4J6S - chains A and E of the 4 polymer chains in the assembly; structure by X-ray diffraction, 3.08 A resolution.

== Chain A ==
Protein: 14-3-3 protein gamma
From: Homo sapiens
UniProtKB: P61981 (1433G_HUMAN); residues 2-247 here = UniProt positions 2-247
Sequence (255 residues; each row starts with the number of its first residue; numbers below 1 keep their minus sign (Met-7 is residue -7)):
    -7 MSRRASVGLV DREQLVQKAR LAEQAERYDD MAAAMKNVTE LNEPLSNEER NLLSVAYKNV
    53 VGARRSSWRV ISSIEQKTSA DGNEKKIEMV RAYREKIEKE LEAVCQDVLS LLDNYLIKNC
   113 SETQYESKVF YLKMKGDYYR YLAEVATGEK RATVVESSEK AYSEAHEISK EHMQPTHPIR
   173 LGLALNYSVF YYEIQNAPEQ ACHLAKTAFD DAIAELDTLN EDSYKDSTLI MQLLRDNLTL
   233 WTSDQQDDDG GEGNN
Disordered / not traced: -7 to -1, 237-247
Construct notes: expression tag (-6 to 1)
Swiss-Prot annotation at these positions:
  - site (Interaction with phosphoserine on interacting protein): Arg57, Arg132
  - modified residue: Met-7 (N-acetylmethionine), Val2 (N-acetylvaline), Ser71 (Phosphoserine), Tyr133 (Phosphotyrosine), Thr145 (Phosphothreonine), Ser215 (Phosphoserine), Thr234 (Phosphothreonine), Ser235 (Phosphoserine)
  - natural variant: Glu15 (E15A: In DEE56; uncertain significance), Lys50 (K50Q: Found in an individual with autism; uncertain significance), Asp129 (D129E: In DEE56), Arg132 (R132C: In DEE56), Tyr133 (Y133S: Found in an individual with neurodevelopmental disorder)

== Chain E ==
Protein: N-terminal motif of tyrosine hydroxylase
Notes: EC 1.14.16.2
Sequence (43 residues; numbered 487 to 529; the number before each row is that of its first residue):
   487 MPTPDATTPQ AKGFRRAVSE LDAKQAEAIM SPRFIGRRQS LIE
Disordered / not traced: 487-501, 509-529
Modified / non-standard residues: Ser505 (phosphoserine; SEP)
What the authors report for this chain:
  - post-translational modification sites: Ser505

== Interface between chain A and chain E ==
Contacting residue pairs (21):
  Ser46(A) - Asp508(E)  hydrogen bond
  Val47(A) - Asp508(E)
  Lys50(A) - Ser505(E)
  Lys50(A) - Glu506(E)
  Arg57(A) - Ser505(E)
  Arg61(A) - Arg502(E)
  Lys125(A) - Glu506(E)  salt bridge
  Arg132(A) - Ser505(E)
  Tyr133(A) - Ser505(E)
  Gly174(A) - Glu506(E)
  Leu177(A) - Val504(E)
  Asn178(A) - Ser505(E)
  Asn178(A) - Glu506(E)  hydrogen bond (side chain-backbone)
  Val181(A) - Ala503(E)  hydrophobic
  Val181(A) - Val504(E)
  Glu185(A) - Arg502(E)
  Glu185(A) - Ala503(E)
  Asn229(A) - Ala503(E)
  Asn229(A) - Val504(E)  hydrogen bond (side chain-backbone)
  Leu232(A) - Arg502(E)
  Trp233(A) - Ala503(E)  hydrophobic
Other interface residues (no listed pair), chain A (19 interface residues in all): Asn43, Ile222, Leu225
Other interface residues (no listed pair), chain E (7 interface residues in all): Leu507

== Summary ==
19 residues of chain A face 7 of chain E across their interface, with 3 hydrogen bonds and 1 salt bridge.
Polar contacts include Lys125(A)-Glu506(E), Ser46(A)-Asp508(E) and Asn178(A)-Glu506(E). From the paper: a
modification site at Ser505(E).
Here chain A is 14-3-3 protein gamma (Homo sapiens) and chain E is N-terminal motif of tyrosine hydroxylase.
Entry 4J6S (14-3-3gamma complexed with the N-terminal sequence of tyrosine hydroxylase (residues 1-43)) was
determined by X-ray diffraction.
